PDB entry 6IGK | X-ray diffraction, 2.00 A resolution | chains A and B

# Chain A
Protein: Endothelin receptor type B, Endolysin
Source organism: Homo sapiens
Notes: EC 3.2.1.17
UniProt: chimeric construct of P24530, A0A097J809: residues 66-303 from P24530 (EDNRB_HUMAN) positions 66-303 (same numbers); residues 1000-1159 from A0A097J809 positions 2-161 (UniProt number = residue number - 998); residues 311-407 from P24530 (EDNRB_HUMAN) positions 311-407 (same numbers)
Chain sequence (498 residues; numbered 63 to 407; the number before each row is that of its first residue):
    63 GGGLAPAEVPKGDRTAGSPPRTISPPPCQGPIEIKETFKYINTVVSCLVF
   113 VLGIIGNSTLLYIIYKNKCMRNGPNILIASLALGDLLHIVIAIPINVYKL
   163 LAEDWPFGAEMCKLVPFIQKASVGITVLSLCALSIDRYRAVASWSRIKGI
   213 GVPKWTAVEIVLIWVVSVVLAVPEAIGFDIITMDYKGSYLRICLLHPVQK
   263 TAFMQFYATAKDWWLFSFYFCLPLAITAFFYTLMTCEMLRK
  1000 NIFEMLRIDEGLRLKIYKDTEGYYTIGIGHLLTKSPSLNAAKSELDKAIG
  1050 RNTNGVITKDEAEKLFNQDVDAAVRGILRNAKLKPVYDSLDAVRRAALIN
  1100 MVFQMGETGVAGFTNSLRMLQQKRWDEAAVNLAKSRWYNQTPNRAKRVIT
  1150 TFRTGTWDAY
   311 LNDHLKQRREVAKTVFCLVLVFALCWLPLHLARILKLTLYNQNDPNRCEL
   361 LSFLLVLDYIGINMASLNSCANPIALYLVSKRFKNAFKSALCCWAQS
Disordered / not traced: 63-85, 404-407
Differences from the reference sequence: expression tag (63-65); engineered mutation Tyr-124 (Arg in P24530), Ala-154 (Asp in P24530), Ala-270 (Lys in P24530), Ala-342 (Ser in P24530), Ala-381 (Ile in P24530), Ala-396 (Cys in P24530), Ala-400 (Cys in P24530), Ala-405 (Cys in P24530), Thr-1052 (Cys54 in A0A097J809), Ala-1095 (Cys97 in A0A097J809)
Curated features (UniProtKB/Swiss-Prot):
  - lipidation (S-palmitoyl cysteine): Cys-402, Cys-403
Cystine bridges: Cys-90/Cys-358, Cys-174/Cys-255
From the paper describing this entry:
  - contacts within the chain: Asp-147/Asn-382 (hydrogen bond), Asn-119/Asp-147 (hydrogen bond), Trp-336/Asn-378 (hydrogen bond)
  - conformationally variable residues (side-chain flip): Asp-147, Phe-332, Trp-336, Asn-378
  - mutagenesis - L252H/I254T (2-fold): decreased signaling in response to IRL1620
  - mutagenesis - L252H/I254T: unchanged signaling

# Chain B
Protein: Endothelin-3
UniProt: P14138 (EDN3_HUMAN); residues 1-21 here correspond to UniProt positions 97-117 (UniProt number = residue number + 96)
Chain sequence (21 residues; each row starts with the number of its first residue):
     1 CTCFTYKDKECVYYCHLDIIW
Curated features (UniProtKB/Swiss-Prot):
  - site: Trp-21 (Cleavage)
Cystine bridges: Cys-1/Cys-15, Cys-3/Cys-11

# Chain A / chain B interface
Pairs across the interface (74; chain A residue first):
  Pro-87(A) with Lys-7(B); Asp-8(B)
  Pro-89(A) with Glu-10(B)
  Cys-90(A) with Glu-10(B), hydrogen bond (backbone-side chain)
  Ile-94(A) with Glu-10(B); Tyr-13(B); Leu-17(B), hydrophobic
  Asn-158(A) with Ile-19(B); Ile-20(B), hydrogen bond (side chain-backbone)
  Lys-161(A) with Cys-15(B), hydrogen bond (side chain-backbone); His-16(B), hydrogen bond (side chain-backbone); Asp-18(B), hydrogen bond (side chain-backbone); Ile-20(B)
  Glu-165(A) with His-16(B), hydrogen bond (backbone-side chain)
  Gln-181(A) with Ile-20(B), hydrogen bond (side chain-backbone); Trp-21(B)
  Lys-182(A) with Trp-21(B), hydrogen bond (side chain-backbone)
  Val-185(A) with Trp-21(B), hydrophobic
  Glu-236(A) with Trp-21(B)
  Ile-243(A) with Tyr-6(B), hydrophobic; Val-12(B), hydrophobic
  Met-245(A) with Tyr-6(B); Lys-9(B); Val-12(B), hydrophobic
  Asp-246(A) with Lys-9(B), hydrogen bond (backbone-side chain)
  Tyr-247(A) with Lys-9(B); Glu-10(B), hydrogen bond; Tyr-13(B), hydrophobic
  Lys-248(A) with Glu-10(B), salt bridge
  Leu-252(A) with Tyr-13(B), hydrophobic
  Arg-253(A) with His-16(B)
  Ile-254(A) with Val-12(B), hydrophobic; His-16(B)
  Leu-256(A) with Cys-1(B); Cys-15(B), hydrophobic
  Leu-257(A) with Cys-1(B), hydrogen bond (backbone-backbone); Thr-2(B), hydrogen bond (backbone-side chain)
  His-258(A) with Tyr-6(B), hydrogen bond
  Pro-259(A) with Cys-3(B); Tyr-6(B), hydrogen bond (backbone-side chain)
  Val-260(A) with Tyr-6(B), hydrophobic
  Ala-270(A) with Thr-2(B)
  Lys-273(A) with Trp-21(B), hydrogen bond (side chain-backbone)
  Trp-336(A) with Trp-21(B), hydrophobic
  Leu-339(A) with Ile-19(B), hydrophobic; Trp-21(B)
  Arg-343(A) with Cys-1(B); Tyr-14(B); Asp-18(B), salt bridge; Ile-19(B); Trp-21(B), hydrogen bond (side chain-backbone)
  Lys-346(A) with Thr-2(B); Cys-11(B)
  Tyr-350(A) with Asp-8(B), hydrogen bond; Cys-11(B)
  Gln-352(A) with Phe-4(B); Thr-5(B); Asp-8(B)
  Arg-357(A) with Asp-8(B), salt bridge; Glu-10(B)
  Cys-358(A) with Glu-10(B)
  Leu-361(A) with Glu-10(B); Tyr-14(B)
  Leu-364(A) with Tyr-14(B)
  Leu-365(A) with Tyr-14(B), hydrophobic; Leu-17(B); Asp-18(B)
  Asp-368(A) with Tyr-14(B), hydrogen bond; Asp-18(B); Ile-19(B)
  Tyr-369(A) with Leu-17(B), hydrogen bond (side chain-backbone); Asp-18(B), hydrogen bond (side chain-backbone); Ile-19(B), hydrophobic
  Ile-372(A) with Ile-19(B), hydrophobic
Also at the interface, not in a pair above, chain A (52 interface residues in all): Ser-86, Pro-88, Glu-95, Ile-96, Ile-157, Asp-166, Trp-167, Val-177, Pro-178, Phe-240, Cys-255, Leu-277
The authors on this interface:
  - specific contacts: Lys-346(A)/Thr-2(B)
  - interface residues, chain A: Pro-87(A), Pro-88(A), Ile-94(A)

# Summary
Chain A and chain B form an interface of 52 and 21 residues respectively, with 20 hydrogen bonds and 3 salt
bridges. Among the polar pairs are Lys-248(A)/Glu-10(B), Arg-343(A)/Asp-18(B) and Arg-357(A)/Asp-8(B). The
paper describes a contact between Lys-346(A) and Thr-2(B). The paper reports that L252H/I254T of chain A
reduce signaling in response to IRL1620; interface residues Pro-87(A), Pro-88(A) and Ile-94(A).
Here chain A is Endothelin receptor type B, Endolysin (Homo sapiens) and chain B is Endothelin-3. Entry 6IGK
(Crystal Structure of human ETB receptor in complex with Endothelin-3) was determined by X-ray diffraction,
deposited together with 6IGL.
